Entry 9FIB (electron microscopy, 2.30 A resolution); this record covers chains B and K of the 16 polymer chains in the assembly.

# Chain B
Molecule: 16S rRNA
Source organism: Escherichia coli
Sequence (1083 nucleotides; row label = number of the first residue in the row; note: 459 numbers in that range are skipped by the numbering (no residue carries them; nothing is unmodelled there)):
     1 AAAUUGAAGAGUUUGAUCAUGGCUCAGAUUGAACGCUGGCGGCAGGCCUA
    51 ACACAUGCAAGUCGAACGGUAACAGGAAGAAGCUUGCUUCUUUGCUGACG
   101 AGUGGCGGACGGGUGAGUAAUGUCUGGGAAACUGCCUGAUGGAGGGGGAU
   151 AACUACUGGAAACGGUAGCUAAUACCGCAUAACGUCGCAAGACCAAAGAG
   201 GGGGACCUUCGGGCCUCUUGCCAUCGGAUGUGCCCAGAUGGGAUUAGCUA
   251 GUAGGUGGGGUAACGGCUCACCUAGGCGACGAUCCCUAGCUGGUCUGAGA
   301 GGAUGACCAGCCACACUGGAACUGAGACACGGUCCAGACUCCUACGGGAG
   351 GCAGCAGUGGGGAAUAUUGCACAAUGGGCGCAAGCCUGAUGCAGCCAUGC
   401 CGCGUGUAUGAAGAAGCCCUUCGGGUUGUAAAGUACUUUCAGCGGGGAGG
   451 AAGGGAGUAAAGUUAAUACCUUUGCUCAUUGACGUUACCCGCAGAAGAAG
   501 CACCGGCUAACUCCGUGCCAGCAGCCXCGGUAAUACGGAGGGUGCAAGCG
   551 UUAAUCGGAAUUACUGGGCGUAAAGCGCACGCAGGCGGUUUGUUAAGUCA
   601 GAUGUGAAAUCCCCGGGCUCAACCUGGGAACUGCAUCUGAUACUGGCAAG
   651 CUUGAGUCUCGUAGAGGGGGGUAGAAUUCCAGGUGUAGCGGUGAAAUGCG
   701 UAGAGAUCUGGAGGAAUACCGGUGGCGAAGGCGGCCCCCUGGACGAAGAC
   751 UGACGCUCAGGUGCGAAAGCGUGGGGAGCAAACAGGAUUAGAUACCCUGG
   801 UAGUCCACGCCGUAAACGAUGUCGACUUGGAGGUUGUGCCCUUGAGGCGU
   851 GGCUUCCGGAGCUAACGCGUUAAGUCGACCGCCUGGGGAGUACGGCCGCA
   901 AGGUUAAAACUCAAAUGAAUUGACGGGGG
  1389 CUUGUACACACCGCCCGUXACACCAUGGGAGUGGGUUGCAAAAGAAGUAG
  1439 GUAGCUUAACCUUCGGGAGGGCGCUUACCACUUUGUGAUUCAUGACUGGG
  1489 GUGAAGUCGUAACAAGGUAACCGUAGGGGAACCUGCGGUUGGAUCACCUC
  1539 CUUA
Not modelled in the structure: 79-92, 205-213, 841-845, 1389, 1534-1542
Modified positions: PSU (pseudouridine-5'-monophosphate) at position 516, G7M (N7-methyl-guanosine-5'-monophosphate) at position 527, 4OC (4n,o2'-methylcytidine-5'-monophosphate) at position 1402, 5MC (5-methylcytidine-5'-monophosphate) at position 1407, UR3 (3-methyluridine-5'-monophoshate) at position 1498, 2MG (2N-methylguanosine-5'-monophosphate) at position 1516, MA6 (6N-dimethyladenosine-5'-monophoshate) at position 1518, MA6 (6N-dimethyladenosine-5'-monophoshate) at position 1519
Bound ions: K+ site 1: U5 (shared with 5 residues of chain D); K+ site 2: G11, U12, G21, G22; Mg2+ site 1 near G21 (its only coordinating residue here); Mg2+ site 2: C48, G115; Mg2+ site 3: A59, C386, U387; K+ site 3: G61, U62, G104, G105; Mg2+ site 4 near G100 (its only coordinating residue here); K+ site 4: G107, G324, G326; K+ site 5: G107, G108, G326; Mg2+ site 5: A109, G331; K+ site 6: C110, G111; Mg2+ site 6 near G111 (its only coordinating residue here); 18 more K+ sites not listed; 34 more Mg2+ sites not listed
Residues lining bound ligands: A1IC4 ((2S,3S)-2-[[(2S)-2-[[(2S,4S)-5-aminocarbonyloxy-4-oxidanyl-2-[[(2S,3R)-3-oxidanylpiperidin-2-yl]carbonylamino]pentanoyl]amino]-3-(1H-imidazol-4-yl)propanoyl]amino]-3-(2-chloranyl-1H-imidazol-4-yl)-3-oxidanyl-propanoic acid): U692, G693, U788, U789, G791, A792, A794, C795, C796, U1506
From the paper describing this entry:
  - binding site for A1IC4: G693, U788, U789, U1506

# Chain K
Protein: Small ribosomal subunit protein uS11
Source organism: Escherichia coli
UniProtKB: P0A7R9 (RS11_ECOLI); the author numbering skips numbers that UniProt does not, so the offset changes along the chain: 1-118 = UniProt 1-118; 130-140 = UniProt 119-129
Chain sequence (129 residues; numbered 1 to 140; 11 numbers in that range are skipped by the numbering (no residue carries them; nothing is unmodelled there); the number before each row is that of its first residue):
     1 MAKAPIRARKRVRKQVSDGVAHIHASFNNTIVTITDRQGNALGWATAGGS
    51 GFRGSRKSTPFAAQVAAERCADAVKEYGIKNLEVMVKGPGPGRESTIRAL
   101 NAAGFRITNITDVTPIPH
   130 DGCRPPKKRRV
Not modelled in the structure: 1-12
Construct notes: modified residue (130)
Modified positions: Asp-130 (beta-L-aspartic acid; IAS)
Covalent attachments: covalent link His-118/Asp-130
Residues lining bound ligands: A1IC4 ((2S,3S)-2-[[(2S)-2-[[(2S,4S)-5-aminocarbonyloxy-4-oxidanyl-2-[[(2S,3R)-3-oxidanylpiperidin-2-yl]carbonylamino]pentanoyl]amino]-3-(1H-imidazol-4-yl)propanoyl]amino]-3-(2-chloranyl-1H-imidazol-4-yl)-3-oxidanyl-propanoic acid): Arg-138, Arg-139, Val-140

# How chain B and chain K interact
Contacting residue pairs (88; chain B residue first):
  G674(B) with His-118(K), hydrogen bond to the base
  A675(B) with Ile-116(K), hydrogen bond to the sugar; Pro-117(K), base contact; His-118(K), hydrogen bond to the base; Gly-131(K), base contact
  A676(B) with Pro-115(K), phosphate contact; Ile-116(K), sugar contact; Pro-117(K), sugar contact; Cys-132(K), base contact
  U677(B) with Pro-115(K), phosphate contact; Cys-132(K), hydrogen bond to the base
  G683(B) with Gly-39(K), hydrogen bond to the base; Asn-40(K), base contact
  U684(B) with Asn-40(K), sugar contact; Ala-41(K), hydrogen bond to the sugar
  G685(B) with Ala-41(K), sugar contact; Trp-44(K), sugar contact
  U686(B) with Trp-44(K), hydrogen bond to the sugar
  A687(B) with Trp-44(K), sugar contact
  G688(B) with Trp-44(K), sugar contact; Thr-46(K), hydrogen bond to the phosphate; Gly-49(K), phosphate contact
  C689(B) with Asn-29(K), hydrogen bond to the phosphate; Thr-46(K), hydrogen bond to the phosphate; Gly-48(K), hydrogen bond to the phosphate; Gly-49(K), phosphate contact
  G690(B) with Ser-26(K), phosphate contact; Asn-29(K), hydrogen bond to the phosphate; Lys-57(K), base contact
  G691(B) with Asn-28(K), hydrogen bond to the phosphate; Gly-54(K), base contact; Lys-57(K), hydrogen bond to the base
  U692(B) with Asn-28(K), hydrogen bond to the phosphate; Gly-54(K), base contact; Ser-55(K), hydrogen bond to the base; Arg-138(K), salt bridge to the phosphate
  G693(B) with Arg-138(K), salt bridge to the phosphate
  A694(B) with Ser-55(K), hydrogen bond to the phosphate
  A695(B) with Gly-54(K), phosphate contact
  A704(B) with Trp-44(K), base contact
  G705(B) with Ile-31(K), base contact; Trp-44(K), base contact; Thr-46(K), base contact
  A706(B) with His-24(K), phosphate contact; Ile-31(K), sugar contact; Thr-33(K), hydrogen bond to the sugar; Ala-41(K), base contact
  U707(B) with His-22(K), hydrogen bond to the phosphate; His-24(K), salt bridge to the phosphate; Thr-35(K), sugar contact; Gly-39(K), hydrogen bond to the sugar; Lys-87(K), salt bridge to the phosphate
  C708(B) with His-22(K), phosphate contact; Gln-38(K), hydrogen bond to the sugar; Gly-39(K), sugar contact
  G714(B) with Cys-132(K), hydrogen bond to the base
  A716(B) with His-118(K), base contact; Asp-130(K), base contact; Gly-131(K), hydrogen bond to the base
  U717(B) with His-118(K), sugar contact; Asp-130(K), sugar contact
  A718(B) with Pro-117(K), sugar contact; His-118(K), stacking on the base; Asp-130(K), hydrogen bond to the sugar
  A777(B) with Cys-132(K), base contact
  G778(B) with Cys-132(K), sugar contact; Arg-133(K), hydrogen bond to the sugar
  C779(B) with Arg-133(K), hydrogen bond to the sugar; Pro-134(K), sugar contact; Pro-135(K), phosphate contact; Lys-136(K), phosphate contact
  A780(B) with Pro-135(K), phosphate contact; Lys-136(K), hydrogen bond to the phosphate
  A781(B) with Lys-136(K), salt bridge to the phosphate
  C795(B) with Arg-139(K), hydrogen bond to the sugar
  C796(B) with Lys-137(K), phosphate contact; Arg-138(K), hydrogen bond to the sugar; Arg-139(K), salt bridge to the phosphate; Val-140(K), sugar contact
  C797(B) with Arg-138(K), salt bridge to the phosphate
  U1506(B) with Arg-139(K), base contact; Val-140(K), sugar contact
  U1522(B) with Lys-136(K), hydrogen bond to the phosphate; Arg-139(K), salt bridge to the phosphate
  G1523(B) with Lys-136(K), salt bridge to the phosphate; Arg-139(K), salt bridge to the phosphate
  C1524(B) with Arg-133(K), salt bridge to the phosphate
  G1525(B) with Arg-133(K), salt bridge to the phosphate
Also at the interface, not in a pair above, chain B (40 interface residues in all): A715
Also at the interface, not in a pair above, chain K (36 interface residues in all): Leu-42

# In short
40 residues of chain B face 36 of chain K across their interface, with 30 hydrogen bonds, 12 salt bridges and
1 aromatic stacking contact. Polar contacts include G674(B)/His-118(K), A675(B)/His-118(K) and
U677(B)/Cys-132(K). Compound A1IC4 is bound between chain B and chain K. The paper reports a binding site for
A1IC4 at G693(B), U788(B) and U789(B) among others.
Chain B is 16S rRNA and chain K is Small ribosomal subunit protein uS11, both from Escherichia coli; the
structure, Structure of 30S-IF1-IF3-mRNA-GE81112A complex, was determined by electron microscopy, deposited
together with 9FCO, 9FDA and 9G06.
